PDB entry 3BFP | X-ray diffraction, 1.75 A resolution | chain A

Chain A:
Protein: Acetyltransferase
Source organism: Campylobacter jejuni
UniProt: Q0P9D1 (Q0P9D1_CAMJE); residues 2-195 here = UniProt positions 2-195
Amino-acid sequence (194 residues; each row starts with the number of its first residue):
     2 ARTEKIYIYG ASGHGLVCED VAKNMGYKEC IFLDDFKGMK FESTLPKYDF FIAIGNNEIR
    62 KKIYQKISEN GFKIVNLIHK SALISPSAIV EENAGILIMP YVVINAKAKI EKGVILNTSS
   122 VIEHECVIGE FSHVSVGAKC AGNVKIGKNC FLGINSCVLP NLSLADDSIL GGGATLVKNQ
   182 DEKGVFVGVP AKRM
Not modelled in the structure: 12-13, 36-43
Residues lining bound ligands: citrate anion (FLC): His15, Asn118, Glu124, His125, His134, Ser136, Val137, Ala142, Gly143, Phe152, Ile155, Leu160, Pro161

Overview:
Ligands of chain A: citrate anion.
Chain A is Acetyltransferase (Campylobacter jejuni); the structure, Crystal Structure of apo-PglD from
Campylobacter jejuni, was determined by X-ray diffraction (same publication as 2VHE).
